1XMO - chains A and E of the 23 polymer chains in the assembly; structure by X-ray diffraction, 3.25 A resolution.

Chain A:
Molecule: 16S ribosomal RNA
Source organism: Thermus thermophilus
Sequence (1522 nucleotides; row label = number of the first residue in the row; note: 42 numbers in that range are skipped by the numbering (no residue carries them; nothing is unmodelled there); a row labelled like 190A-190L holds insertion residues (190A, then the next letters in order); numbering starts at 0):
     0 UUUGUUGGAGAGUUUGAUCCUGGCUCAGGGUGAACGCUGGCGGCGUGCCU
    50 AAGACAUGCAAGUCGUGCGGG
    73 CCGCGGGGUUUU
    88 ACUCCG
    95 UGGUC
   101 AGCGGCGGACGGGUGAGUAACGCGUGGGU
  129A G
   130 ACCUACCCGGAAGAGGGGGACAACCCGGGGAAACUCGGGCUAAUCCCCCA
   180 UGUGGACCCGC
190A-190L CCCUUGGGGUGU
   191 GUCCAAAGGGCUUU
   216 GCCCGCUUCCGGAUGGGCCCGCGUCCCAUCAGCUAGUUGGUGGGGUAAUG
   266 GCCCACCAAGGCGACGACGGGUAGCCGGUCUGAGAGGAUGGCCGGCCACA
   316 GGGGCACUGAGACACGGGCCCCACUCCUACGGGAGGCAGCAGUUAGGAAU
   366 CUUCCGCAAUGGGCGCAAGCCUGACGGAGCGACGCCGCUUGGAGGAAGAA
   416 GCCCUUCGGGGUGUAAACUCCUGAA
   442 CCCGGGACGAAACCCCCGACGA
   474 GGGGACUGACGGUACCGGG
   494 GUAAUAGCGCCGGCCAACUCCGUGCCAGCAGCCGCGGUAAUACGGAGGGC
   544 GCGAGCGUUACCCGGAUUCACUGGGCGUAAAGGGCGUGUAGGCGGCCUGG
   594 GGCGUCCCAUGUGAAAGACCACGGCUCAACCGUGGGGGAGCGUGGGAUAC
   644 GCUCAGGCUAGACGGUGGGAGAGGGUGGUGGAAUUCCCGGAGUAGCGGUG
   694 AAAUGCGCAGAUACCGGGAGGAACGCCGAUGGCGAAGGCAGCCACCUGGU
   744 CCACCCGUGACGCUGAGGCGCGAAAGCGUGGGGAGCAAACCGGAUUAGAU
   794 ACCCGGGUAGUCCACGCCCUAAACGAUGCGCGCUAGGUCUCUGGGUCU
   848 CCUGGGGGCCGAAGCUAACGCGUUAAGCGCGCCGCCUGGGGAGUACGGCC
   898 GCAAGGCUGAAACUCAAAGGAAUUGACGGGGGCCCGCACAAGCGGUGGAG
   948 CAUGUGGUUUAAUUCGAAGCAACGCGAAGAACCUUACCAGGCCUUGACAU
   998 GCUA
 1001A G
  1002 GGAACCCGGGUGAAAGCCUGGGGUGCCCC
1030A-1030D GCGA
  1031 GGGGAGCCCUAGCACAGGUGCUGCAUGGCCGUCGUCAGCUCGUGCCGUGA
  1081 GGUGUUGGGUUAAGUCCCGCAACGAGCGCAACCCCCGCCGUUAGUUGCCA
  1131 GCGGUUCGGCCGGGCACUCUAACGGGACUGCCCGCGAAA
  1171 GCGGGAGGAAGGAGGGGACGACGUCUGGUCAGCAUGGCCCUUACGGCCUG
  1221 GGCGACACACGUGCUACAAUGCCCACUACAAAGCGAUGCCACCCGGCAAC
  1271 GGGGAGCUAAUCGCAAAAAGGUGGGCCCAGUUCGGAUUGGGGUCUGCAAC
  1321 CCGACCCCAUGAAGCCGGAAUCGCUAGUAAUCGCGGAUCAG
 1361A C
  1362 CAUGCCGCGGUGAAUACGUUCCCGGGCCUUGUACACACCGCCCGUCACGC
  1412 CAUGGGAGCGGGCUCUACCCGAAGUCGCCGGG
  1446 AGCCUACGGG
  1459 CAGGCGCCGAGGGUAGGGCCCGUGACUGGGGCGAAGUCGUAACAAGGUAG
  1509 CUGUACCGGAAGGUGCGGCUGGAUCACCUCCUUUCU
Not modelled in the structure: 0-4, 1001A, 1030A-1030D, 1361A, 1535-1538
Bound ions: Mg2+ site 1 near U17 (its only coordinating residue here); Mg2+ site 2 near G21 (its only coordinating residue here); Mg2+ site 3: G46, G394; Mg2+ site 4: C48, G115; Mg2+ site 5 near A53 (its only coordinating residue here); Mg2+ site 6: A59, C386, U387; Mg2+ site 7: G61, U62, G105; Mg2+ site 8: G69, G70, G97, U98; Mg2+ site 9: G107, A325, G326; Mg2+ site 10: A109, G331; Mg2+ site 11: A116, G117, G289; Mg2+ site 12: C121, G124, U125, G126, G236; 62 more Mg2+ sites not listed
Ligand contacts: paromomycin (PAR): C1404, G1405, U1406, C1407, A1408, C1409, C1490, G1491, A1492, A1493, G1494, U1495, C1496

Chain E:
Name: 30S ribosomal protein S5
Source organism: Thermus thermophilus
Reference sequence: P27152 (RS5_THETH); residues 1-162 here correspond to UniProt positions 0-161 (UniProt number = residue number - 1)
Amino-acid sequence (162 residues; row label = number of the first residue in the row):
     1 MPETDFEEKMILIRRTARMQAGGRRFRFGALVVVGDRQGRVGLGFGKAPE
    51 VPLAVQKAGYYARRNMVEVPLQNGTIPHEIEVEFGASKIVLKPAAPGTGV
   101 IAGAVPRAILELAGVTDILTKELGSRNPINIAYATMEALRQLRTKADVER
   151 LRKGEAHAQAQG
Not modelled in the structure: 1-4, 155-162

Chain A / chain E interface:
Contacting residue pairs - 79 pairs, chain A then chain E:
  U5(A) with Ala-95(E), base contact
  G6(A) with Ala-94(E), base contact; Ala-95(E), hydrogen bond to the base; Thr-98(E), hydrogen bond to the base; Leu-119(E), base contact
  G7(A) with Lys-92(E), base contact; Ile-101(E), phosphate contact; Thr-120(E), hydrogen bond to the sugar; Lys-121(E), base contact
  A8(A) with Ile-101(E), sugar contact; Ala-102(E), hydrogen bond to the sugar; Gly-103(E), hydrogen bond to the sugar; Thr-120(E), sugar contact
  G9(A) with Lys-121(E), salt bridge to the phosphate; Glu-122(E), hydrogen bond to the phosphate; Arg-126(E), phosphate contact
  A10(A) with Arg-126(E), phosphate contact
  G15(A) with Ala-17(E), hydrogen bond to the base; Arg-18(E), base contact; Met-19(E), base contact; Arg-24(E), hydrogen bond to the sugar
  A16(A) with Thr-16(E), hydrogen bond to the sugar; Ala-17(E), sugar contact
  U17(A) with Arg-14(E), hydrogen bond to the phosphate
  C18(A) with Arg-14(E), salt bridge to the phosphate; Asn-127(E), hydrogen bond to the phosphate; Asn-130(E), phosphate contact
  C19(A) with Ala-86(E), sugar contact; Ser-125(E), hydrogen bond to the phosphate; Asn-127(E), phosphate contact; Asn-130(E), phosphate contact
  U20(A) with Ser-125(E), phosphate contact
  G558(A) with Lys-121(E), phosphate contact
  A559(A) with Lys-121(E), salt bridge to the phosphate; Arg-126(E), salt bridge to the phosphate
  U560(A) with Leu-123(E), base contact
  A864(A) with Gly-85(E), phosphate contact
  U921(A) with Arg-18(E), sugar contact; Met-19(E), hydrogen bond to the sugar
  G922(A) with Met-19(E), sugar contact; Gln-20(E), hydrogen bond to the phosphate; Ala-21(E), hydrogen bond to the phosphate
  A923(A) with Ala-21(E), phosphate contact
  C1069(A) with Arg-25(E), sugar contact
  U1070(A) with Gln-20(E), phosphate contact; Arg-25(E), salt bridge to the phosphate
  C1071(A) with Arg-18(E), salt bridge to the phosphate; Arg-27(E), salt bridge to the phosphate; Pro-49(E), phosphate contact
  G1072(A) with Pro-49(E), phosphate contact; Lys-57(E), salt bridge to the phosphate
  U1073(A) with Lys-57(E), salt bridge to the phosphate
  G1074(A) with Tyr-60(E), phosphate contact; Tyr-61(E), phosphate contact
  G1077(A) with Lys-47(E), hydrogen bond to the base
  U1078(A) with Ile-129(E), sugar contact; Asn-130(E), hydrogen bond to the sugar; Tyr-133(E), phosphate contact
  G1079(A) with Arg-14(E), hydrogen bond to the phosphate; Tyr-133(E), hydrogen bond to the phosphate
  A1080(A) with Arg-14(E), salt bridge to the phosphate; Thr-16(E), hydrogen bond to the phosphate; Ala-17(E), sugar contact; Lys-47(E), salt bridge to the phosphate
  G1081(A) with Thr-16(E), phosphate contact; Ala-17(E), hydrogen bond to the phosphate; Arg-18(E), hydrogen bond to the phosphate; Arg-27(E), phosphate contact
  G1082(A) with Arg-27(E), salt bridge to the phosphate
  C1192(A) with Arg-25(E), hydrogen bond to the base
  G1193(A) with Gly-22(E), sugar contact; Arg-25(E), hydrogen bond to the sugar
  U1194(A) with Gly-22(E), sugar contact
  A1396(A) with Met-19(E), base contact
  C1397(A) with Arg-24(E), salt bridge to the phosphate
  A1398(A) with Gln-20(E), base contact; Ala-21(E), base contact; Gly-22(E), base contact; Gly-23(E), base contact
Other interface residues (no listed pair), chain E (41 interface residues in all): Phe-45, Leu-53, Phe-84, Ser-87

Summary:
Chain A and chain E form an interface of 37 and 41 residues respectively, with 24 hydrogen bonds and 13 salt
bridges. Polar contacts include G6(A)/Ala-95(E), G6(A)/Thr-98(E) and G15(A)/Ala-17(E). Ligands of chain A:
paromomycin. G46(A) and G394(A) form the Mg2+ site 3.
Chain A is 16S ribosomal RNA and chain E is 30S ribosomal protein S5, both from Thermus thermophilus; the
structure, Crystal Structure of mnm5U34t6A37-tRNALysUUU Complexed with AAG-mRNA in the Decoding Center, was
determined by X-ray diffraction, deposited together with 1XMQ.
